PDB entry 4IRD | X-ray diffraction, 2.48 A resolution | chains G and F of the 3 polymer chains in the assembly

Chain G:
Molecule: 18-nt DNA strand
Sequence (18 nucleotides; each row starts with the number of its first residue):
   837 TCTTGGGTCC TAGGACCC

Chain F:
Name: DNA polymerase IV
Organism: Escherichia coli
Notes: EC 2.7.7.7
Reference sequence: Q47155 (DPO4_ECOLI); numbering as in UniProt (aligned over 2-341)
Chain sequence (342 residues; each row starts with the number of its first residue; numbering starts at 0):
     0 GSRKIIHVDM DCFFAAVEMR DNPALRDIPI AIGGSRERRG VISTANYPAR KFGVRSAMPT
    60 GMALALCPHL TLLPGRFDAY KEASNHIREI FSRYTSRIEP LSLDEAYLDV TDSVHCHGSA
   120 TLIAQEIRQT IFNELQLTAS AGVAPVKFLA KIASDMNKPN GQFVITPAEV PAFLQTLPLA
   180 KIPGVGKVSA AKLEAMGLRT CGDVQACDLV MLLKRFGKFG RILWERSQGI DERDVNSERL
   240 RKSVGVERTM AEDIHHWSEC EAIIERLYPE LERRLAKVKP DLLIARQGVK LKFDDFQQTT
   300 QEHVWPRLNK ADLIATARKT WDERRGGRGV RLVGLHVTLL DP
Sequence notes: expression tag (0-1); conflict Ala64 (Lys in Q47155), Ala205 (Lys in Q47155)
Ion coordination: Mg2+ site 1: Asp8, Met9, Asp103 (together with DZ4); Mg2+ site 2: Asp103, Glu104 (together with DZ4)
Ligand contacts: DZ4 (2'-deoxy-5'-O-[(R)-hydroxy{[(R)-hydroxy(phosphonooxy)phosphoryl]amino}phosphoryl]adenosine): Asp8, Met9, Asp10, Cys11, Phe12, Phe13, Ser42, Thr43, Tyr46, Arg49, Ser55, Ala56, Asp103, Glu104, Lys157
Swiss-Prot annotation at these positions:
  - active site: Glu104
  - binding site (Mg(2+)): Asp8, Asp103
  - site: Phe13 (Substrate discrimination)
  - natural variant: Glu36 to Arg38 (sequence variant, change not given here; In strain: ECOR 45B1), Gln124 (Q124K: In strain: ECOR 35D), Asn132 (N132S: In strain: ECOR 34B1 and ECOR 37UG), Gln135 (Q135H: In strain: ECOR 70B1), Pro170 (P170S: In strain: ECOR 37UG), Ala171 (A171T: In strain: ECOR 45B1, ECOR 46D and 2 more), Leu176 (L176F: In strain: ECOR 37UG), Gly201 (G201S: In strain: ECOR 59B2), Met210 (M210I: In strain: ECOR 37UG, ECOR 45B1 and 4 more; M210T: In strain: ECOR 35D, ECOR 46D and 6 more), Arg225 (R225C: In strain: ECOR 59B2 and ECOR 60B2), Ala310 (A310S: In strain: ECOR 57B2, ECOR 59B2 and 2 more), Asp321 (D321N: In strain: ECOR 35D)
  - mutagenesis: Asp8 (D8A/H: Loss of function), Arg49 (R49A/F: Loss of function), Asp103 (D103A/N: Loss of function), Glu104 (E104A: Loss of function)
From the paper describing this entry:
  - Mg2+ coordination: Asp8, Met9, Asp103
  - binding site for DZ4: Ser42
  - catalytic residues: Glu104 (proposed by the authors, not directly observed)
  - specificity-determining residues: Ser42
  - mutagenesis - S42A: decreased catalytic activity on misincorporation

How chain G and chain F interact:
Residue-residue contacts (39):
  DT837(G) with Pro58(F), base contact; Gly60(F), phosphate contact; Met61(F), sugar contact; Ala64(F), phosphate contact
  DC838(G) with Arg35(F), phosphate contact; Gly60(F), phosphate contact
  DT839(G) with Arg38(F), phosphate contact; Val40(F), phosphate contact; Pro58(F), sugar contact; Phe295(F), base contact; Arg330(F), salt bridge to the phosphate
  DT840(G) with Arg38(F), sugar contact; Val40(F), base contact; Ala56(F), base contact; Thr248(F), sugar contact; Lys291(F), salt bridge to the phosphate; Arg330(F), salt bridge to the phosphate
  DG841(G) with Glu246(F), sugar contact; Arg247(F), phosphate contact; Thr248(F), hydrogen bond to the phosphate; Leu331(F), phosphate contact
  DG842(G) with Gly244(F), phosphate contact; Val245(F), phosphate contact; Glu246(F), hydrogen bond to the phosphate; Arg247(F), salt bridge to the phosphate; Arg273(F), salt bridge to the phosphate
  DG843(G) with Arg240(F), salt bridge to the phosphate; Ser242(F), sugar contact; Val243(F), phosphate contact; Gly244(F), hydrogen bond to the phosphate; Arg273(F), salt bridge to the phosphate
  DT844(G) with Arg238(F), hydrogen bond to the phosphate; Arg240(F), phosphate contact; Lys241(F), hydrogen bond to the phosphate; Ser242(F), hydrogen bond to the phosphate
  DC845(G) with Arg238(F), salt bridge to the phosphate; Lys241(F), salt bridge to the phosphate
  DC846(G) with Lys217(F), salt bridge to the phosphate
  DT847(G) with Lys217(F), phosphate contact
Other interface residues (no listed pair), chain F (26 interface residues in all): Gly39, Leu239

Overview:
The interface between chain G and chain F involves 11 residues on one side and 26 on the other; the contacts
include 6 hydrogen bonds and 10 salt bridges. Polar contacts include DG841(G)-Thr248(F), DG842(G)-Glu246(F)
and DG843(G)-Gly244(F). From the paper: the catalytic residue Glu104(F); S42A of chain F reduces catalytic
activity on misincorporation.
Chain G is an 18-nt DNA strand and chain F is DNA polymerase IV (Escherichia coli); the structure, Structure
of Polymerase-DNA complex, was determined by X-ray diffraction, deposited together with 4IR9, 4IRK, 4IR1 and
4IRC.
